PDB entry 9PD8 | electron microscopy, 4.23 A resolution (low resolution: residue-level contacts below are approximate; hydrogen-bond / salt-bridge calls are withheld) | chains K and L of the 15 polymer chains in the assembly

[Chain K (and L)]
Name: Alpha-soluble NSF attachment protein isoform X2
Source organism: Cricetulus griseus
Notes: chain L of this document is another copy of the same molecule, construct and numbering; everything in this record applies to it too
UniProt: A0A8C2LIB4 (A0A8C2LIB4_CRIGR); residue numbers follow UniProt; this construct covers 1-295
Amino-acid sequence (296 residues; numbered 0 to 295; the number before each row is that of its first residue; numbering starts at 0):
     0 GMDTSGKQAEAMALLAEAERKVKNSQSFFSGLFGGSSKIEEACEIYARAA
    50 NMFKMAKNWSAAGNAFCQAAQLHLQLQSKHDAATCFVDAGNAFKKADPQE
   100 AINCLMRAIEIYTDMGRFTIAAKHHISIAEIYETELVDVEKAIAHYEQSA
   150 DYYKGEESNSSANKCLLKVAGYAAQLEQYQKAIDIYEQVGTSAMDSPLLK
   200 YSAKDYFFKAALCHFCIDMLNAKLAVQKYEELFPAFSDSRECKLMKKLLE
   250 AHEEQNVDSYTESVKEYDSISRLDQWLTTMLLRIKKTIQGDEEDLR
Disordered / not traced: 289-295 (chain L: 287-295)
Sequence notes: expression tag (0); conflict Ile44 (Met in A0A8C2LIB4), Met244 (Val in A0A8C2LIB4)

[Interface between chain K and chain L]
Pairs across the interface (13; chain K residue first):
  Arg47(K) - Asp113(L)
  Asn50(K) - Met114(L)
  Asn50(K) - Gly115(L)
  Asn50(K) - Phe117(L)
  Met51(K) - Thr112(L)
  Met51(K) - Asp113(L)
  Lys53(K) - Phe117(L)
  Met54(K) - Thr112(L)
  Met54(K) - Phe117(L)
  Met54(K) - Tyr151(L)
  Trp58(K) - Gly154(L)
  Lys94(K) - Gly154(L)
  Lys94(K) - Glu156(L)
Other interface residues (no listed pair), chain K (8 interface residues in all): Lys93

[In short]
The chain K/chain L interface involves 8 residues from each chain.
Chain K and chain L are both Alpha-soluble NSF attachment protein isoform X2 (Cricetulus griseus); the
structure, 22bin20S complex (NSF-alphaSNAP-2:2 syntaxin-1a:SNAP-25), hydrolyzing, class 21, was determined by
electron microscopy, deposited together with 9OJR, 9OJU, 9OJZ, 9OK3, 9OK5, 9OKC and 17 further entries.
